9IF4 - chains N and O of the 28 polymer chains in the assembly; structure by electron microscopy, 3.09 A resolution.

# Chain N (and O)
Name: ATP-dependent Clp protease proteolytic subunit 1
From: Mycobacterium tuberculosis
Notes: EC 3.4.21.92; chain O of this document is another copy of the same molecule, construct and numbering; everything in this record applies to it too
UniProtKB: P9WPC5 (CLPP1_MYCTU); residues 14-192 here = UniProt positions 14-192
Amino-acid sequence (179 residues; row label = number of the first residue in the row):
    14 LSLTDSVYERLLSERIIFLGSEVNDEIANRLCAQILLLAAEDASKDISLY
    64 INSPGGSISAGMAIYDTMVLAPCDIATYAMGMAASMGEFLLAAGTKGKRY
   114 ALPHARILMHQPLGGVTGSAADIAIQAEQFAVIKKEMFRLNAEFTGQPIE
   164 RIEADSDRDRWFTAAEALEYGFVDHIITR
Curated features (UniProtKB/Swiss-Prot):
  - active site: Ser98 (Nucleophile), His123

# How chain N and chain O interact
Pairs across the interface (41; chain N residue first):
  Leu14(N) with Leu14(O)
  Ser15(N) with Asp18(O)
  Leu16(N) with Asp18(O); Glu22(O); Gln47(O)
  Thr17(N) with Arg43(O)
  Val20(N) with Ala46(O), hydrophobic
  Tyr21(N) with Asn42(O); Ala46(O), hydrophobic
  Arg23(N) with Leu50(O)
  Leu24(N) with Ala46(O), hydrophobic; Leu50(O), hydrophobic
  Phe31(N) with Leu49(O), hydrophobic
  Gly33(N) with Asp38(O); Asn42(O), hydrogen bond (backbone-side chain)
  Tyr63(N) with Leu49(O)
  Asn65(N) with Asp38(O); Asn42(O); Ala76(O)
  Met93(N) with Asn42(O)
  Gly94(N) with Ser72(O); Ala76(O)
  Met95(N) with Ser72(O)
  Leu115(N) with Asp79(O); Leu83(O), hydrophobic
  Pro116(N) with Asp79(O)
  His117(N) with Tyr78(O); Asp79(O), salt bridge; Glu149(O), salt bridge
  Ala118(N) with Asp79(O)
  Arg119(N) with Gln142(O); Val145(O)
  Arg171(N) with Ala134(O); Asp135(O), salt bridge; Ile138(O)
  Asp172(N) with Ile138(O)
  Trp174(N) with Ile138(O); Gln142(O)
  Ile190(N) with Leu83(O), hydrophobic
  Arg192(N) with Val82(O); Leu83(O), hydrogen bond (side chain-backbone)
Also at the interface, not in a pair above, chain N (27 interface residues in all): Glu27, Pro67
Also at the interface, not in a pair above, chain O (32 interface residues in all): Tyr21, Leu25, Cys45, Ala53, Met75, Thr80, Ser132, Ile146, Arg152, Leu153

# Overview
27 residues of chain N and 32 residues of chain O are in contact, with 2 hydrogen bonds and 3 salt bridges.
Polar pairs include His117(N)-Asp79(O), His117(N)-Glu149(O) and Arg171(N)-Asp135(O). UniProt lists active-site
residues Ser98(N) and His123(N) on chain N.
Both chains are ATP-dependent Clp protease proteolytic subunit 1 (Mycobacterium tuberculosis). Entry 9IF4
(Structure of the Mycobacterium Tuberculosis ClpC1P1P2 complex bound to the activator Bz-Leu-Leu) was
determined by electron microscopy.
